Entry 7RXO (X-ray diffraction, 1.38 A resolution); this record covers chain A.

Chain A:
Name: Cyclin-dependent kinase 2
Organism: Homo sapiens
Notes: EC 2.7.11.22
UniProt: P24941 (CDK2_HUMAN); residue numbers follow UniProt; this construct covers 1-298
Sequence (298 residues; numbered 1 to 298; the number before each row is that of its first residue):
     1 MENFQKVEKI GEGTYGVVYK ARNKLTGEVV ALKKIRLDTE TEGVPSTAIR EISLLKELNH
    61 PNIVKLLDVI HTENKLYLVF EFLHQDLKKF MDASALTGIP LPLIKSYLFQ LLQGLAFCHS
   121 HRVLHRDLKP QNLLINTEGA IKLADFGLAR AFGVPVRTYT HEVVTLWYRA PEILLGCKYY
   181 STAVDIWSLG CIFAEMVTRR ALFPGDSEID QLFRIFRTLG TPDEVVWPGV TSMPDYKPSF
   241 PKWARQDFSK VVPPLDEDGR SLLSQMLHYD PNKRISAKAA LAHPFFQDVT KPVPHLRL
Unresolved in the structure: 1-2, 11-15, 25, 37-47, 73-74, 152-162
Small-molecule neighbours: 80E (2-{[2-(1H-indol-3-yl)ethyl]amino}-5-(methoxycarbonyl)benzoic acid): Lys33, Ile35, Ile52, Leu55, Leu58, Ile63, Val64, Leu66, Leu78, Phe80, Phe117, Cys118, Val123, Ala144, Asp145, Phe146, Leu148, Ala149
Swiss-Prot annotation at these positions:
  - active site: Asp127 (Proton acceptor)
  - binding site (ATP): Ile10 to Val18, Lys33, Glu81 to Leu83, Asp86, Lys129 to Asn132, Asp145
  - binding site (Mg(2+)): Asn132, Asp145
  - site (CDK7 binding): Lys9, Lys88, Lys89, Leu166
  - modified residue: Met1 (N-acetylmethionine), Lys6 (N6-acetyllysine), Thr14 (Phosphothreonine), Tyr15 (Phosphotyrosine), Tyr19 (Phosphotyrosine), Thr160 (Phosphothreonine)
  - natural variant: Pro45 (P45L: In a glioblastoma multiforme sample)
  - mutagenesis: Lys9 (K9F: Reduced phosphorylation by CAK), Thr14 (T14A: 2-fold increase in activity), Tyr15 (Y15F: 2-fold increase in activity), Lys88 to Lys89 (Reduced phosphorylation by CAK), Thr160 (T160A: Abolishes activity), Leu166 (L166R: Reduced phosphorylation by CAK and reduced kinase activity)

Summary:
Chain A binds compound 80E. Curated annotation (UniProt) lists active-site residue Asp127, 19 ATP-binding
residues, Mg2+-binding residues Asn132 and Asp145 and 7 mutagenesis sites.
Chain A is Cyclin-dependent kinase 2 (Homo sapiens); the structure, Crystal structure of CDK2 liganded with
compound WN333, was determined by X-ray diffraction, deposited together with 7S7A, 7S85, 7S4T and 7RWE.
